Entry 1MYZ (X-ray diffraction, 1.60 A resolution); this record covers chain A.

Chain A:
Protein: Myoglobin
From: Physeter catodon
UniProtKB: P02185 (MYG_PHYCA); numbering as in UniProt (aligned over 1-153)
Amino-acid sequence (154 residues; numbered 0 to 153; the number before each row is that of its first residue; numbering starts at 0):
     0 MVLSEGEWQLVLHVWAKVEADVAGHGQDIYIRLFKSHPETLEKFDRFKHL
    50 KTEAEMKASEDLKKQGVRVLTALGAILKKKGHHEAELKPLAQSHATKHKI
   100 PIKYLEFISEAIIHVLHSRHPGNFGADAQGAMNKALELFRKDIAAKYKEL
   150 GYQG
Sequence notes: initiating methionine (0); engineered mutation Y29 (Leu in P02185), Q64 (His in P02185), R67 (Thr in P02185), N122 (Asp in P02185)
Bound ions: heme Fe: H93 (together with carbon monoxide)
Ligand contacts:
  - carbon monoxide (CMO): Y29, F43, Q64, V68, H93
  - heme (HEM): T39, K42, F43, R45, Q64, R67, V68, A71, L72, L89, S92, H93, H97, I99, Y103, L104, I107, I111, F138

In short:
Chain A binds heme and carbon monoxide.
Chain A is Myoglobin (Physeter catodon); the structure, Co complex of myoglobin mb-yqr at RT solved from laue
data, was determined by X-ray diffraction together with 1MZ0 from the same study.
